Entry 2HW9 (X-ray diffraction, 1.60 A resolution); this record covers chain A.

Chain A:
Molecule: Heparin-binding growth factor 1
Organism: Homo sapiens
UniProt: P05230 (FGF1_HUMAN); residues 2-140 here correspond to UniProt positions 17-155 (UniProt number = residue number + 15)
Chain sequence (146 residues; numbered -1 to 140 plus 5 insertion-coded residues; 1 number in that range is skipped by the numbering (no residue carries it; nothing is unmodelled there); the number before each row is that of its first residue; a row labelled like 1C-1G holds insertion residues (1C, then the next letters in order); numbers below 1 keep their minus sign (His-1 is residue -1)):
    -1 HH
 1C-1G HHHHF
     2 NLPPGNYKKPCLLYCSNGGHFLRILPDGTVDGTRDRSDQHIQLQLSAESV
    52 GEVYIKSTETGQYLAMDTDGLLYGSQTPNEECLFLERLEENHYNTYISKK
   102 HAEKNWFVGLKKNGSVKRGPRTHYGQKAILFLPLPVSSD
Unresolved in the structure: -1 to 0, 138-140
Differences from the reference sequence: expression tag (1C, 1C, 1C-1F); engineered mutation Cys12 (Lys27 in P05230), Val117 (Cys132 in P05230)
UniProt features mapped onto this chain:
  - region: Lys112 to Lys128 (Heparin-binding)
  - binding site (heparin): Asn18
Reported in the primary citation:
  - mutagenesis - K12C, K12C/P134C, P134T, P134V: increased stability
  - mutagenesis - L46V/P134V (+1.2 kJ/mol): decreased stability
  - mutagenesis - E87V/P134V: unchanged stability
  - mutagenesis - K12C: increased signaling
  - mutagenesis - P134V: unchanged signaling

Overview:
UniProt lists heparin-binding residue Asn18. From the paper: K12C, K12C/P134C and P134T, among others,
increase stability; L46V/P134V reduce stability; 6 substitutions were tested in all.
Chain A is Heparin-binding growth factor 1 (Homo sapiens); the structure, Crystal structure of
Lys12Cys/Cys117Val mutant of human acidic fibroblast Growth factor at 1.60 angstrom resolution, was determined
by X-ray diffraction, deposited together with 2NTD, 2HZ9, 2HWA and 2HWM.
